PDB entry 6FE8 | electron microscopy, 4.10 A resolution (low resolution: residue-level contacts below are approximate; hydrogen-bond / salt-bridge calls are withheld) | chains A and B of the 4 polymer chains in the assembly

[Chain A (and B)]
Protein: Centromere DNA-binding protein complex CBF3 subunit B
Source organism: Saccharomyces cerevisiae
Notes: chain B of this document is another copy of the same molecule, construct and numbering; everything in this record applies to it too
Reference sequence: P40969 (CBF3B_YEAST); residue numbers follow UniProt; this construct covers 47-608
Sequence (584 residues; numbered 25 to 608; the number before each row is that of its first residue):
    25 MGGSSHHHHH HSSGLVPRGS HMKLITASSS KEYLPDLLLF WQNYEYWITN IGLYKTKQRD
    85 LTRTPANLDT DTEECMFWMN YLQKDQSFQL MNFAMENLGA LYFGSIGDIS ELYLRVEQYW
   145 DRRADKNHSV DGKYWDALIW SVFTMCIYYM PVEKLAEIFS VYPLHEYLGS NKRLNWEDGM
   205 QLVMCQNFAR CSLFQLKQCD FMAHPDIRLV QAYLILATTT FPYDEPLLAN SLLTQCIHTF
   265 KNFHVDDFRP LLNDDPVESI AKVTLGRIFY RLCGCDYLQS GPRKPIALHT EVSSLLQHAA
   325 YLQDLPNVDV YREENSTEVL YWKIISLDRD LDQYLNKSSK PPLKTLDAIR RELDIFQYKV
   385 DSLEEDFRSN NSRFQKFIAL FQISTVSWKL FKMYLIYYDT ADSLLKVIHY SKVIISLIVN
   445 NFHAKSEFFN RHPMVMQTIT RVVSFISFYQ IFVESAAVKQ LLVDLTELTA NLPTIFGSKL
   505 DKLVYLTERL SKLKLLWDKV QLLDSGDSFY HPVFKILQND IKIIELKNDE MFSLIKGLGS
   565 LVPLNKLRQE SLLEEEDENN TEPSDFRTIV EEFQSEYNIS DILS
Not modelled in the structure: 25-53, 321-329, 566-587 (chain B: 25-53, 318-338, 566-587)
Disulfide bonds: C99-C215
Construct notes: initiating methionine (25); expression tag (26-46)
UniProt features mapped onto this chain:
  - modified residue: S575 (Phosphoserine)
From the paper describing this entry:
  - conformationally variable residues (order/disorder transition): P330 to N339

[How chain A and chain B interact]
Residue-residue contacts (99):
  L85(A) - V154(B)
  L85(A) - D155(B)
  L85(A) - H228(B)
  L85(A) - D230(B)
  T88(A) - S153(B)
  T88(A) - V154(B)
  T88(A) - H228(B)
  P89(A) - V154(B)
  A90(A) - H152(B)
  A90(A) - V154(B)
  N91(A) - Q222(B)
  N91(A) - D224(B)
  L92(A) - K150(B)
  L92(A) - N151(B)
  L92(A) - H152(B)
  L92(A) - Q222(B)
  E135(A) - G563(B)
  R139(A) - G563(B)
  R139(A) - S564(B)
  H152(A) - P89(B)
  H152(A) - A90(B)
  H152(A) - L92(B)
  S153(A) - L85(B)
  S153(A) - T86(B)
  S153(A) - T88(B)
  S153(A) - A90(B)
  V154(A) - L85(B)
  V154(A) - T88(B)
  V154(A) - A90(B)
  D155(A) - L85(B)
  K157(A) - L92(B)
  W159(A) - G561(B)
  W159(A) - L562(B)
  K221(A) - D224(B)
  Q222(A) - N91(B)
  Q222(A) - L92(B)
  D224(A) - K221(B)
  F225(A) - M226(B)
  M226(A) - F225(B)
  M226(A) - L251(B)
  M226(A) - L252(B)
  M226(A) - S255(B)
  M226(A) - L256(B)
  M226(A) - Q259(B)
  H228(A) - L85(B)
  H228(A) - T88(B)
  P229(A) - L251(B)
  D230(A) - L85(B)
  D230(A) - S557(B)
  I231(A) - L558(B)
  R232(A) - G561(B)
  Q235(A) - L562(B)
  L251(A) - M226(B)
  L251(A) - A227(B)
  L251(A) - P229(B)
  L252(A) - M226(B)
  L252(A) - A227(B)
  S255(A) - M226(B)
  L256(A) - M226(B)
  T258(A) - T258(B)
  T258(A) - H262(B)
  Q259(A) - M226(B)
  Q259(A) - Q259(B)
  H262(A) - T258(B)
  H262(A) - R307(B)
  H262(A) - P309(B)
  H262(A) - I310(B)
  K265(A) - P309(B)
  N266(A) - L251(B)
  N266(A) - R307(B)
  F267(A) - E554(B)
  F267(A) - L558(B)
  H268(A) - P306(B)
  H268(A) - R307(B)
  V281(A) - I559(B)
  V281(A) - L565(B)
  A285(A) - L558(B)
  A285(A) - L562(B)
  T288(A) - L562(B)
  P306(A) - H268(B)
  R307(A) - H262(B)
  R307(A) - N266(B)
  R307(A) - H268(B)
  P309(A) - H262(B)
  P309(A) - K265(B)
  I310(A) - H262(B)
  E554(A) - F267(B)
  M555(A) - V269(B)
  S557(A) - D230(B)
  S557(A) - F267(B)
  L558(A) - I231(B)
  L558(A) - F267(B)
  L558(A) - A285(B)
  G561(A) - W159(B)
  G561(A) - R232(B)
  L562(A) - I231(B)
  L562(A) - Q235(B)
  L562(A) - T288(B)
  L565(A) - V281(B)
Interface residues without a listed pair, chain A (62 interface residues in all): R83, T86, K150, A227, N254, I261, V269, E282, L289, I292, I559, K560
Interface residues without a listed pair, chain B (63 interface residues in all): R83, T94, K157, Y158, E282, L289, K308, M555, K560

[In short]
62 residues of chain A and 63 residues of chain B are in contact. From the paper: conformational variability
at P330(A).
Both chains are Centromere DNA-binding protein complex CBF3 subunit B (Saccharomyces cerevisiae). Entry 6FE8
(Cryo-EM structure of the core Centromere Binding Factor 3 complex) was determined by electron microscopy
(same publication as 6GSA).
